Entry 5W5M (X-ray diffraction, 1.90 A resolution); this record covers chains A and B.

# Chain A (and B)
Protein: Immunoglobulin heavy constant gamma 4
Source organism: Homo sapiens
Notes: fragment: Sigma1 Fc fragment; chain B of this document is another copy of the same molecule, construct and numbering; everything in this record applies to it too
Reference sequence: P01861 (IGHG4_HUMAN); residues 226-447 here correspond to UniProt positions 106-327 (UniProt number = residue number - 120)
Sequence (223 residues; each row starts with the number of its first residue):
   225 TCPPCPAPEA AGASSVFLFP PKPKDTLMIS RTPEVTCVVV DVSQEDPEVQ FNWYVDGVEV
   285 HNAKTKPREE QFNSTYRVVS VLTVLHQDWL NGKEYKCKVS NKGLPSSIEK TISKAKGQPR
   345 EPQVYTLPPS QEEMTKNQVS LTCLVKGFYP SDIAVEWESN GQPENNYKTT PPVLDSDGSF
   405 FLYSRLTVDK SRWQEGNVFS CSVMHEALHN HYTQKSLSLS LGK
Disordered / not traced: 225-236, 444-447 (chain B: 225-235, 445-447)
Differences from the reference sequence: expression tag (225); engineered mutation Pro228 (Ser108 in P01861), Ala234 (Phe114 in P01861), Ala235 (Leu115 in P01861), Ala237 (Gly117 in P01861), Ser238 (Pro118 in P01861)
Curated features (UniProtKB/Swiss-Prot):
  - glycosylation: Asn297 (N-linked (GlcNAc...) (complex) asparagine)
Cystine bridges: Cys261-Cys321, Cys367-Cys425
Covalent attachments: glycan linked to Asn297

# Chain A / chain B interface
Pairs across the interface (42; chain A residue first):
  Gln347(A) with Lys360(B), hydrogen bond
  Tyr349(A) with Ser354(B); Glu356(B); Glu357(B); Lys360(B)
  Thr350(A) with Ser354(B), hydrogen bond (backbone-side chain)
  Leu351(A) with Pro352(B); Ser354(B); Thr366(B)
  Ser354(A) with Tyr349(B); Thr350(B); Leu351(B)
  Glu356(A) with Tyr349(B); Lys439(B), salt bridge
  Glu357(A) with Tyr349(B)
  Lys360(A) with Tyr349(B), hydrogen bond
  Ser364(A) with Leu368(B)
  Thr366(A) with Leu351(B); Tyr407(B), hydrogen bond
  Leu368(A) with Ser364(B); Arg409(B)
  Lys370(A) with Glu357(B); Arg409(B)
  Lys392(A) with Leu398(B); Ser400(B); Phe405(B)
  Thr394(A) with Thr394(B); Val397(B)
  Val397(A) with Thr394(B); Pro395(B)
  Asp399(A) with Lys392(B); Arg409(B), salt bridge
  Ser400(A) with Lys392(B)
  Phe405(A) with Lys392(B); Arg409(B)
  Tyr407(A) with Thr366(B), hydrogen bond; Tyr407(B), hydrophobic; Arg409(B)
  Arg409(A) with Lys370(B); Asp399(B), salt bridge; Phe405(B); Tyr407(B)
Also at the interface, not in a pair above, chain A (25 interface residues in all): Pro352, Pro353, Pro395, Leu398, Ser408
Also at the interface, not in a pair above, chain B (29 interface residues in all): Gln347, Val348, Pro353, Asn390, Thr393, Ser408

# In short
25 residues of chain A and 29 residues of chain B are in contact; the contacts include 5 hydrogen bonds and 3
salt bridges. Polar contacts include Glu356(A)-Lys439(B), Asp399(A)-Arg409(B) and Gln347(A)-Lys360(B).
Chain A and chain B are both Immunoglobulin heavy constant gamma 4 (Homo sapiens); the structure, Crystal
structure of human IgG4-Sigma1 Fc fragment, was determined by X-ray diffraction (same publication as 5W5L and
5W5N).
